8WS8 - chains A and D of the 4 polymer chains in the assembly; structure by electron microscopy, 2.96 A resolution.

Chain A:
Molecule: Cas12-1
Organism: unclassified sequences
Sequence (737 residues; each row starts with the number of its first residue):
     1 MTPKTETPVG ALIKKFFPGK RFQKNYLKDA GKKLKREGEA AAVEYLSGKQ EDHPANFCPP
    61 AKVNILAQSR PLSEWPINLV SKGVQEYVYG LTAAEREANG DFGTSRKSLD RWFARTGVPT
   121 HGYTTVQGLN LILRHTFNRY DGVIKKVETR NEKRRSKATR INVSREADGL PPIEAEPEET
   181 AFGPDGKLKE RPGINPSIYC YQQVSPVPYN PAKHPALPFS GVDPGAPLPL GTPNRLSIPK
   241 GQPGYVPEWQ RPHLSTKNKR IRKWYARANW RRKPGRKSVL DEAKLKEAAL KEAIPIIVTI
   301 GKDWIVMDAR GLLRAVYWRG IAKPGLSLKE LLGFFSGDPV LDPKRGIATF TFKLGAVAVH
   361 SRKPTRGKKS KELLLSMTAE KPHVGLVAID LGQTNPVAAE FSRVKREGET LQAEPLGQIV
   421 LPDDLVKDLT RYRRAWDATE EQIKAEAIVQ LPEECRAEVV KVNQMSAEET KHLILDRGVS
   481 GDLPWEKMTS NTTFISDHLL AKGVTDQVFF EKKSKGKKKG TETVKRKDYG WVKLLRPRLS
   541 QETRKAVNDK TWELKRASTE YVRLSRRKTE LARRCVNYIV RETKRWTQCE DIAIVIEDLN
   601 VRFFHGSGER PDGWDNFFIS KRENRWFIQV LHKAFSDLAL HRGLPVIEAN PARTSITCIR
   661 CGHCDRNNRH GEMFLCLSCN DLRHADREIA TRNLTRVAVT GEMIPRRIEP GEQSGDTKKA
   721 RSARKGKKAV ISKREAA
Unresolved in the structure: 1-57, 356-737

Chain D:
Molecule: NTS
Organism: unclassified sequences
Sequence (42 nucleotides; each row starts with the number of its first residue; numbers below 1 keep their minus sign (DT-9 is residue -9)):
    -9 TGGCCAATTC TCCCCTACGT GCTGCTGAAG TTGCAAGGGC AG
Unresolved in the structure: -9 to -7, 1-32

How chain A and chain D interact:
Pairs across the interface - 12 pairs, chain A then chain D:
  Thr104(A) with DT-2(D), phosphate contact; DT-1(D), base contact
  Ser105(A) with DT-2(D), phosphate contact
  Arg106(A) with DA-3(D), phosphate contact; DT-2(D), phosphate contact
  Thr124(A) with DA-3(D), phosphate contact
  Thr125(A) with DA-3(D), phosphate contact
  Val126(A) with DA-3(D), hydrogen bond to the phosphate
  Gln127(A) with DA-3(D), hydrogen bond to the base; DT-2(D), hydrogen bond to the base
  Gln203(A) with DA-4(D), hydrogen bond to the phosphate; DA-3(D), base contact

Overview:
8 residues of chain A and 4 residues of chain D are in contact, with 4 hydrogen bonds. Polar pairs include
Gln127(A)-DA-3(D), Gln127(A)-DT-2(D) and Val126(A)-DA-3(D).
Chain A is Cas12-1 and chain D is NTS, both from unclassified sequences; the structure, Cryo-EM mini structure
of Cas12-1/crRNA/Target DNA complex, was determined by electron microscopy.
